PDB entry 8FEE | electron microscopy, 2.90 A resolution | chains B and C of the 10 polymer chains in the assembly

== Chain B ==
Name: Virulence factor Mce family protein
Organism: Mycolicibacterium smegmatis MC2 155
UniProtKB: A0QNR3 (A0QNR3_MYCS2); numbering as in UniProt (aligned over 1-343)
Chain sequence (343 residues; each row starts with the number of its first residue):
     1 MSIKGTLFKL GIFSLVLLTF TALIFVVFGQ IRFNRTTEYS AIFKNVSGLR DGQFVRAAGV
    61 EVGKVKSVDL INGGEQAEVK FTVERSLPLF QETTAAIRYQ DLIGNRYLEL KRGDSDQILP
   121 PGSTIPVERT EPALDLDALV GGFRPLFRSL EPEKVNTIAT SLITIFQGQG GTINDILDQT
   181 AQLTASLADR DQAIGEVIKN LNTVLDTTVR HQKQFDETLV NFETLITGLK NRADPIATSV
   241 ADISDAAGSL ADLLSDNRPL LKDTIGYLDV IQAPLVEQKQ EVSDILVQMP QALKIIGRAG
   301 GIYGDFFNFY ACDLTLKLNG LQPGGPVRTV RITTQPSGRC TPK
Unresolved in the structure: 1-2, 320-326
Disulfides: Cys312-Cys340

== Chain C ==
Name: MCE-family protein MCE1c
Organism: Mycolicibacterium smegmatis MC2 155
UniProtKB: I7G2J2 (I7G2J2_MYCS2); numbering as in UniProt (aligned over 1-524)
Chain sequence (524 residues; numbered 1 to 524; the number before each row is that of its first residue):
     1 MRTLQGSDRF RKGLMGVIVV ALIIGVGSTL TSVPMLFAVP TYYGQFADTG GLNIGDKVRI
    61 AGMDVGNVKS MEIDGDKVVI GYTLGGRTIG TESRAAIRTD TILGRKNIEI EPRGSETLKP
   121 RGVLPVGQTS APYQIYDAFL DVTRNAAGWD TQAVRQSLNV LSETVDQTSP HLSAALDGVA
   181 RFSETIGKRD EDVKKLLASA NKVATVLGDR STQVNQLLVN AQTLLAAVNE RGRSVSLLLE
   241 RVSSVSRQVE GFVDENPNLN HVLEQLRTVS DVLNERKQDL ADILTVAGKF ITSLAEALAS
   301 GPYFKVMLVN LIPPTILQPF VDAAFKKRGI DPEEFWRNAG LPAFRFPDPN GERHENGAPP
   361 AAPTPLEGTP EHPGPAVPPG SPCSYTPPAD GIPSPGNPLP CAHLSQGPYG PVPGGYPPPN
   421 VATSAPNPDG IAHSPGVPSA AIPGQMPPEQ PGAPVEIAPG PPGARTVPVS PIPGAPDFTP
   481 GIAPPPPAIT GPPPPPGPGP QLAPVGEAPL PGNPPFLPPG SQSR
Unresolved in the structure: 1-38, 311-524

== How chain B and chain C interact ==
Residue-residue contacts - 191 pairs, chain B then chain C:
  Asn45(B) - Ala61(C)
  Asn45(B) - Gly62(C)
  Val46(B) - Ala61(C)  hydrogen bond (backbone-backbone)
  Val46(B) - Gly62(C)
  Val46(B) - Met63(C)
  Ser47(B) - Gly62(C)
  Gly48(B) - Arg59(C)
  Gly48(B) - Gly62(C)  hydrogen bond (backbone-backbone)
  Val68(B) - Met63(C)
  Leu70(B) - Ile60(C)
  Leu70(B) - Ala61(C)  hydrophobic
  Leu70(B) - Met63(C)  hydrophobic
  Leu70(B) - Arg87(C)
  Gly73(B) - Pro112(C)
  Gly74(B) - Ile60(C)
  Gly74(B) - Pro112(C)
  Glu75(B) - Pro112(C)
  Ala77(B) - Ala61(C)
  Leu102(B) - Thr101(C)
  Leu102(B) - Ile102(C)  hydrophobic
  Ile103(B) - Thr101(C)
  Ile103(B) - Leu103(C)  hydrophobic
  Arg106(B) - Asp100(C)  salt bridge
  Asp135(B) - Arg98(C)  salt bridge
  Leu136(B) - Asp100(C)
  Leu136(B) - Thr101(C)
  Leu136(B) - Ile102(C)
  Asp137(B) - Arg98(C)
  Asp137(B) - Thr99(C)
  Asp137(B) - Pro132(C)
  Val140(B) - Tyr133(C)
  Val140(B) - Ile135(C)  hydrophobic
  Arg144(B) - Tyr133(C)
  Phe147(B) - Ala138(C)
  Phe147(B) - Val142(C)  hydrophobic
  Phe147(B) - Asn145(C)  hydrogen bond (backbone-side chain)
  Leu150(B) - Asn145(C)
  Leu150(B) - Trp149(C)  hydrogen bond (backbone-side chain)
  Pro152(B) - Asn145(C)
  Pro152(B) - Gly148(C)
  Pro152(B) - Trp149(C)
  Val155(B) - Trp149(C)
  Val155(B) - Val154(C)  hydrophobic
  Asn156(B) - Gly148(C)  hydrogen bond (side chain-backbone)
  Asn156(B) - Trp149(C)
  Asn156(B) - Asp150(C)  hydrogen bond (side chain-backbone)
  Ala159(B) - Ala153(C)
  Ala159(B) - Ser157(C)  hydrogen bond (backbone-side chain)
  Leu162(B) - Leu161(C)  hydrophobic
  Ile163(B) - Ala153(C)
  Ile163(B) - Gln156(C)
  Ile163(B) - Ser157(C)
  Phe166(B) - Val160(C)  hydrophobic
  Phe166(B) - Thr164(C)
  Gly170(B) - Gln167(C)
  Gly170(B) - Thr168(C)
  Ile173(B) - Thr168(C)
  Asn174(B) - Gln167(C)
  Asn174(B) - Thr168(C)
  Asn174(B) - His171(C)  hydrogen bond
  Leu177(B) - Thr168(C)
  Leu177(B) - His171(C)
  Leu177(B) - Leu172(C)  hydrophobic
  Leu177(B) - Ala175(C)
  Asp178(B) - His171(C)  salt bridge
  Ala181(B) - Ala174(C)
  Ala181(B) - Ala175(C)  hydrophobic
  Thr184(B) - Gly178(C)  hydrogen bond (side chain-backbone)
  Thr184(B) - Val179(C)
  Thr184(B) - Phe182(C)
  Leu187(B) - Phe182(C)  hydrophobic
  Ala188(B) - Arg181(C)
  Ala188(B) - Phe182(C)
  Asp189(B) - Arg181(C)  salt bridge
  Asp191(B) - Thr185(C)  hydrogen bond
  Asp191(B) - Lys188(C)  salt bridge
  Asp191(B) - Arg189(C)  salt bridge
  Gly195(B) - Arg189(C)
  Ile198(B) - Asp192(C)
  Ile198(B) - Val193(C)  hydrophobic
  Leu201(B) - Leu196(C)  hydrophobic
  Asn202(B) - Asp192(C)  hydrogen bond (side chain-backbone)
  Asn202(B) - Lys195(C)
  Asn202(B) - Leu196(C)  hydrogen bond (side chain-backbone)
  Leu205(B) - Leu196(C)  hydrophobic
  Leu205(B) - Ser199(C)
  Leu205(B) - Ala200(C)
  Leu205(B) - Val203(C)  hydrophobic
  Val209(B) - Ser199(C)
  Val209(B) - Lys202(C)
  Val209(B) - Val203(C)  hydrophobic
  Gln212(B) - Lys202(C)
  Gln212(B) - Val206(C)
  Phe215(B) - Val206(C)  hydrophobic
  Asp216(B) - Val206(C)
  Asp216(B) - Arg210(C)  salt bridge
  Leu219(B) - Leu217(C)
  Val220(B) - Arg210(C)
  Phe222(B) - Leu217(C)  hydrophobic
  Glu223(B) - Gln213(C)
  Glu223(B) - Gln216(C)
  Glu223(B) - Leu217(C)
  Ile226(B) - Leu217(C)
  Ile226(B) - Asn220(C)
  Ile226(B) - Ala221(C)
  Thr227(B) - Asn220(C)  hydrogen bond
  Leu229(B) - Leu224(C)  hydrophobic
  Lys230(B) - Asn220(C)
  Ala233(B) - Leu224(C)  hydrophobic
  Ala233(B) - Ala227(C)  hydrophobic
  Ala237(B) - Ala227(C)
  Ala237(B) - Val228(C)  hydrophobic
  Ala241(B) - Arg231(C)
  Ala241(B) - Ser234(C)
  Ile243(B) - Leu238(C)  hydrophobic
  Ser244(B) - Ser234(C)  hydrogen bond (side chain-backbone)
  Ser244(B) - Leu237(C)
  Ser244(B) - Leu238(C)  hydrogen bond (side chain-backbone)
  Ser244(B) - Arg241(C)  hydrogen bond (backbone-side chain)
  Asp245(B) - Arg231(C)  salt bridge
  Asp245(B) - Arg241(C)  salt bridge
  Ala247(B) - Val245(C)
  Gly248(B) - Arg241(C)
  Leu250(B) - Val245(C)  hydrophobic
  Ala251(B) - Ser244(C)
  Ala251(B) - Val245(C)
  Ala251(B) - Gln248(C)
  Leu254(B) - Gln248(C)
  Leu254(B) - Val249(C)  hydrophobic
  Ser255(B) - Gln248(C)
  Arg258(B) - Gln248(C)  hydrogen bond
  Arg258(B) - Gly251(C)
  Arg258(B) - Phe252(C)
  Arg258(B) - Glu255(C)  salt bridge
  Lys262(B) - Glu255(C)
  Lys262(B) - Asn256(C)
  Ile265(B) - Asn256(C)
  Ile265(B) - Asn258(C)
  Ile265(B) - Leu259(C)  hydrophobic
  Ile265(B) - Val262(C)
  Leu268(B) - Gln265(C)
  Asp269(B) - His261(C)  salt bridge
  Asp269(B) - Val262(C)
  Asp269(B) - Gln265(C)  hydrogen bond
  Gln272(B) - Val262(C)
  Gln272(B) - Gln265(C)
  Gln272(B) - Leu266(C)
  Ala273(B) - Gln265(C)
  Val276(B) - Gln265(C)
  Val276(B) - Thr268(C)
  Val276(B) - Val269(C)  hydrophobic
  Lys279(B) - Thr268(C)  hydrogen bond
  Ser283(B) - Val272(C)
  Ser283(B) - Arg276(C)
  Leu286(B) - Leu273(C)  hydrophobic
  Leu286(B) - Asp279(C)
  Leu286(B) - Leu280(C)  hydrophobic
  Val287(B) - Arg276(C)
  Val287(B) - Asp279(C)
  Met289(B) - Ile283(C)  hydrophobic
  Pro290(B) - Asp279(C)
  Pro290(B) - Ile283(C)  hydrophobic
  Leu293(B) - Ile283(C)
  Leu293(B) - Val286(C)  hydrophobic
  Leu293(B) - Phe290(C)
  Lys294(B) - Val286(C)
  Ile296(B) - Phe290(C)  hydrophobic
  Ile296(B) - Leu294(C)
  Gly297(B) - Phe290(C)
  Gly300(B) - Ser293(C)
  Gly300(B) - Leu294(C)
  Gly301(B) - Ser293(C)  hydrogen bond (backbone-side chain)
  Asp305(B) - Glu296(C)
  Asp305(B) - Ala297(C)
  Asp305(B) - Ser300(C)
  Asp305(B) - Lys305(C)
  Phe306(B) - Lys305(C)
  Phe306(B) - Met307(C)  hydrophobic
  Phe307(B) - Leu294(C)  hydrophobic
  Phe307(B) - Ala297(C)  hydrophobic
  Phe307(B) - Leu298(C)  hydrophobic
  Phe307(B) - Phe304(C)  hydrophobic
  Phe307(B) - Lys305(C)  hydrogen bond (backbone-backbone)
  Phe307(B) - Met307(C)
  Asn308(B) - Met307(C)
  Phe309(B) - Val306(C)  hydrophobic
  Phe309(B) - Met307(C)  hydrogen bond (backbone-backbone)
  Phe309(B) - Leu308(C)  hydrophobic
  Phe309(B) - Val309(C)
  Tyr310(B) - Asn310(C)
  Ala311(B) - Asn310(C)  hydrogen bond (backbone-side chain)
Also at the interface, not in a pair above, chain B (114 interface residues in all): Lys44, Leu49, Arg50, Asp69, Gln76, Tyr99, Gly104, Gly141, Glu151, Thr160, Gln167, Thr180, Ala185, Ile194, Thr208, Val240, Leu261, Leu275, Ile302, Cys312
Also at the interface, not in a pair above, chain C (114 interface residues in all): Asp64, Ile97, Glu109, Gln134, Asp141, Leu207, Val214, Thr223, Val235, Val242, Asp282, Ala287

== In short ==
Chain B and chain C each contribute 114 residues to their interface; the contacts include 23 hydrogen bonds
and 11 salt bridges. Polar contacts include Arg106(B)-Asp100(C), Asp135(B)-Arg98(C) and Asp178(B)-His171(C).
Chain B is Virulence factor Mce family protein and chain C is MCE-family protein MCE1c, both from
Mycolicibacterium smegmatis MC2 155; the structure, Structure of Mce1 transporter from Mycobacterium smegmatis
in the absence of LucB (Map2), was determined by electron microscopy together with 8FED and 8FEF from the same
study.
